Entry 4Y0G (X-ray diffraction, 1.60 A resolution); this record covers chain A.

== Chain A ==
Protein: 5'-AMP-activated protein kinase subunit beta-2
Source organism: Rattus norvegicus
UniProt: Q9QZH4 (AAKB2_RAT); residues 75-156 here correspond to UniProt positions 74-155 (UniProt number = residue number - 1)
Sequence (90 residues; row label = number of the first residue in the row):
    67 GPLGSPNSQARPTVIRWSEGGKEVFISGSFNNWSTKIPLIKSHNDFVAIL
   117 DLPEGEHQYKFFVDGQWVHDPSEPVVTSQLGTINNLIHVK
Unresolved in the structure: 67-74
Sequence notes: expression tag (67-74)
Curated features (UniProtKB/Swiss-Prot):
  - modified residue: S95 (Phosphoserine), S108 (Phosphoserine), T148 (Phosphothreonine)

== Summary ==
Chain A is 5'-AMP-activated protein kinase subunit beta-2 (Rattus norvegicus); the structure, beta2
carbohydrate binding module (CBM) of AMP-activated protein kinase (AMPK), was determined by X-ray diffraction
(same publication as 4YEF and 4YEE).
